PDB entry 9BNF | electron microscopy, 3.33 A resolution | chains A and B of the 6 polymer chains in the assembly

== Chain A ==
Molecule: Collagen alpha-1(XVIII) chain, Processed angiotensin-converting enzyme 2
Organism: Homo sapiens
UniProt: chimeric construct of P39060, Q9BYF1: residues -41 to 14 from P39060 (COIA1_HUMAN) positions 1442-1497 (UniProt number = residue number + 1483); residues 19-641 from Q9BYF1 positions 19-615 (offset varies)
Chain sequence (683 residues; row label = number of the first residue in the row; note: 26 numbers in that range are skipped by the numbering (no residue carries them; nothing is unmodelled there); numbers below 1 keep their minus sign (Met-67 is residue -67)):
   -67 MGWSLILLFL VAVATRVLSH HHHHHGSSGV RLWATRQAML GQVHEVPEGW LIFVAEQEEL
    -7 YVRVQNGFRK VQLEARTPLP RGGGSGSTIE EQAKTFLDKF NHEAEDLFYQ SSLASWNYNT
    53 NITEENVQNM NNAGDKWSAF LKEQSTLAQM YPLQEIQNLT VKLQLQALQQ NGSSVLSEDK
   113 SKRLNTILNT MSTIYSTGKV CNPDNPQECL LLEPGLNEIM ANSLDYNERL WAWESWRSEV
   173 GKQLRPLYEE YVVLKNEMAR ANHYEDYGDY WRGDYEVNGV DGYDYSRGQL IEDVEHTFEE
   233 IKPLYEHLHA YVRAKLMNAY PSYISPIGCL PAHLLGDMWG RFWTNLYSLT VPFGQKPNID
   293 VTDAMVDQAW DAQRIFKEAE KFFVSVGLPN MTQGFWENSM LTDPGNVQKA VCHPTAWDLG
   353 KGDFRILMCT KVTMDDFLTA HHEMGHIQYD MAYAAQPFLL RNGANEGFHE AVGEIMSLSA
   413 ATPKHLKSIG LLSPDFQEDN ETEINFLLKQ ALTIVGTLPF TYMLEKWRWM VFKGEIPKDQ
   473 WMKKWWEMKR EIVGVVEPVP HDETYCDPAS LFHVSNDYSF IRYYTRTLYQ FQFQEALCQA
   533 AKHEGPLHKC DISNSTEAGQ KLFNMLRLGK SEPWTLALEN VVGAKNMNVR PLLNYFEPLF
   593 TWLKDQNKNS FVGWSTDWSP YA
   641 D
Disordered / not traced: -67 to 18
Disulfides: Cys133-Cys141, Cys344-Cys361, Cys530-Cys542
Differences from the reference sequence: initiating methionine (-67); expression tag (-66 to -42); linker (15-18)
Curated features (UniProtKB/Swiss-Prot):
  - region (Interaction with SARS-CoV spike glycoprotein): Asp30 to Tyr41, Met82 to Pro84, Lys353 to Arg357
  - active site: Glu375 (Proton acceptor), His505 (Proton donor)
  - binding site (chloride): Arg169, Trp477, Lys481
  - binding site (substrate): Arg273, His345, Pro346, Tyr515
  - binding site (Zn(2+)): His374, His378, Glu402
  - glycosylation (N-linked (GlcNAc...) asparagine): Asn53, Asn90, Asn103, Asn322, Asn432, Asn546
From the paper describing this entry:
  - mutagenesis - N51C/V343C (55.9 +/- 0.06 degC): increased stability
  - mutagenesis - R273Q, H345F: abolished catalytic activity
  - mutagenesis - R273Q, H345F: unchanged binding to Spike glycoprotein (chain B)
  - mutagenesis - R273Q (Tm change 2.4 degC), H345F (Tm change 1.8 degC): decreased stability

== Chain B ==
Molecule: Spike glycoprotein
Organism: Severe acute respiratory syndrome coronavirus 2
Notes: fragment: extracellular portion
UniProt: P0DTC2 (SPIKE_SARS2); numbering as in UniProt (aligned over 1-1208)
Chain sequence (1288 residues; each row starts with the number of its first residue):
     1 MFVFLVLLPL VSSQCVNLTT RTQLPPAYTN SFTRGVYYPD KVFRSSVLHS TQDLFLPFFS
    61 NVTWFHAIHV SGTNGTKRFD NPVLPFNDGV YFASTEKSNI IRGWIFGTTL DSKTQSLLIV
   121 NNATNVVIKV CEFQFCNDPF LGVYYHKNNK SWMESEFRVY SSANNCTFEY VSQPFLMDLE
   181 GKQGNFKNLR EFVFKNIDGY FKIYSKHTPI NLVRDLPQGF SALEPLVDLP IGINITRFQT
   241 LLALHRSYLT PGDSSSGWTA GAAAYYVGYL QPRTFLLKYN ENGTITDAVD CALDPLSETK
   301 CTLKSFTVEK GIYQTSNFRV QPTESIVRFP NITNLCPFGE VFNATRFASV YAWNRKRISN
   361 CVADYSVLYN SASFSTFKCY GVSPTKLNDL CFTNVYADSF VIRGDEVRQI APGQTGKIAD
   421 YNYKLPDDFT GCVIAWNSNN LDSKVGGNYN YLYRLFRKSN LKPFERDIST EIYQAGSTPC
   481 NGVEGFNCYF PLQSYGFQPT NGVGYQPYRV VVLSFELLHA PATVCGPKKS TNLVKNKCVN
   541 FNFNGLTGTG VLTESNKKFL PFQQFGRDIA DTTDAVRDPQ TLEILDITPC SFGGVSVITP
   601 GTNTSNQVAV LYQDVNCTEV PVAIHADQLT PTWRVYSTGS NVFQTRAGCL IGAEHVNNSY
   661 ECDIPIGAGI CASYQTQTNS PGSASSVASQ SIIAYTMSLG AENSVAYSNN SIAIPTNFTI
   721 SVTTEILPVS MTKTSVDCTM YICGDSTECS NLLLQYGSFC TQLNRALTGI AVEQDKNTQE
   781 VFAQVKQIYK TPPIKDFGGF NFSQILPDPS KPSKRSPIED LLFNKVTLAD AGFIKQYGDC
   841 LGDIAARDLI CAQKFNGLTV LPPLLTDEMI AQYTSALLAG TITSGWTFGA GPALQIPFPM
   901 QMAYRFNGIG VTQNVLYENQ KLIANQFNSA IGKIQDSLSS TPSALGKLQD VVNQNAQALN
   961 TLVKQLSSNF GAISSVLNDI LSRLDPPEAE VQIDRLITGR LQSLQTYVTQ QLIRAAEIRA
  1021 SANLAATKMS ECVLGQSKRV DFCGKGYHLM SFPQSAPHGV VFLHVTYVPA QEKNFTTAPA
  1081 ICHDGKAHFP REGVFVSNGT HWFVTQRNFY EPQIITTDNT FVSGNCDVVI GIVNNTVYDP
  1141 LQPELDSFKE ELDKYFKNHT SPDVDLGDIS GINASVVNIQ KEIDRLNEVA KNLNESLIDL
  1201 QELGKYEQGS GYIPEAPRDG QAYVRKDGEW VLLSTFLGRS LEVLFQGPGH HHHHHHHSAW
  1261 SHPQFEKGGG SGGGGSGGSA WSHPQFEK
Disordered / not traced: 1-26, 70-79, 144-164, 173-185, 246-262, 623-635, 677-688, 828-853, 1145-1288
Disulfides: Cys131-Cys166, Cys291-Cys301, Cys336-Cys361, Cys379-Cys432, Cys391-Cys525, Cys480-Cys488, Cys617-Cys649, Cys662-Cys671, Cys738-Cys760, Cys743-Cys749, Cys1032-Cys1043, Cys1082-Cys1126
Covalently attached groups: N-acetylglucosamine (NAG) linked to Asn61, Asn122, Asn165, Asn234, Asn282, Asn331, Asn343, Asn616, Asn657, Asn709, Asn717, Asn801, Asn1074, Asn1098, Asn1134
Differences from the reference sequence: engineered mutation Gly682 (Arg in P0DTC2), Ser683 (Arg in P0DTC2), Ser685 (Arg in P0DTC2), Pro817 (Phe in P0DTC2), Pro892 (Ala in P0DTC2), Pro899 (Ala in P0DTC2), Pro942 (Ala in P0DTC2), Pro986 (Lys in P0DTC2), Pro987 (Val in P0DTC2); expression tag (1209-1288)
Curated features (UniProtKB/Swiss-Prot):
  - region: Asn280 to Cys301 (Putative superantigen), Arg403 to Asp405 (Integrin-binding motif), Asn448 to Phe456 (Immunodominant HLA epitope recognized by the CD8+), Pro681, Ala684 (Putative superantigen), Ser816 to Tyr837 (Fusion peptide 1), Lys835 to Phe855 (Fusion peptide 2), Asp1163 to Glu1202 (Heptad repeat 2)
  - site: Arg815, Ser816 (Cleavage)
  - glycosylation: Asn17 (N-linked (GlcNAc...) (complex) asparagine), Asn61 (N-linked (GlcNAc...) (hybrid) asparagine), Asn74 (N-linked (GlcNAc...) (complex) asparagine), Asn122 (N-linked (GlcNAc...) (hybrid) asparagine), Asn149 (N-linked (GlcNAc...) (complex) asparagine), Asn165 (N-linked (GlcNAc...) (complex) asparagine), Asn234 (N-linked (GlcNAc...) (high mannose) asparagine), Asn282 (N-linked (GlcNAc...) (complex) asparagine), Thr323 (O-linked (GalNAc) threonine), Ser325 (O-linked (HexNAc...) serine), Asn331 (N-linked (GlcNAc...) (complex) asparagine), Asn343 (N-linked (GlcNAc...) (complex) asparagine), Asn603 (N-linked (GlcNAc...) (hybrid) asparagine), Asn616 (N-linked (GlcNAc...) (complex) asparagine), Asn657 (N-linked (GlcNAc...) (complex) asparagine), Thr676 (O-linked (GlcNAc...) threonine), Thr678 (O-linked (GlcNAc...) threonine), Asn709 (N-linked (GlcNAc...) (high mannose) asparagine), Asn717 (N-linked (GlcNAc...) (hybrid) asparagine), Asn801 (N-linked (GlcNAc...) (hybrid) asparagine) and 6 more in UniProt
  - natural variant: Leu5 (L5F: In strain: Iota/B.1.526), Ser13 (S13I: In strain: Epsilon/B.1.427/B.1.429), Leu18 (L18F: In strain: Beta/B.1.351, Gamma/P.1 and 1 more), Thr19 (T19I: In strain: Omicron/BQ.1.1, Omicron/XBB.1.5 and 1 more; T19R: In strain: Delta/B.1.617.2, Omicron/BA.2 and 4 more), Thr20 (T20N: In strain: Gamma/P.1), Leu24 to Ala27 (sequence variant, change not given here; In strain: Omicron/BA.2, Omicron/BA.2.12.1 and 6 more), Pro26 (P26S: In strain: Gamma/P.1), Gln52 (Q52H: In strain: Omicron/EG.5.1), Ala67 (A67V: In strain: Eta/B.1.525, Omicron/BA.1), His69 to Val70 (deletion: In strain: Alpha/B.1.1.7, Eta/B.1.525 and 5 more), Gly75 (G75V: In strain: Lambda/C.37), Thr76 (T76I: In strain: Lambda/C.37), 82 further natural variant entries in UniProt
  - mutagenesis: His69 to Val70 (Increased incorporation of cleaved spike into virions), Asn121 (N121Q: Partial loss of biliverdin affinity), Arg190 (R190K: Partial loss of biliverdin affinity), Asn234 (N234Q: Increased resistance to neutralizing antibodies), Asn331 (N331Q: Reduced viral infectivity), Asn343 (N343Q: Reduced viral infectivity), Leu452 (L452R: Increased resistance to neutralizing antibodies. Decreases HLA binding to NF9 epitope. Increased binding affinity to human ACE2), Tyr453 (Y453F: Decreased HLA binding to NF9 epitope. Increased binding affinity to human ACE2), Ala475 (A475V: Increased resistance to neutralizing antibodies), Val483 (V483A: Increased resistance to neutralizing antibodies), Glu484 (E484D: Increased replication in human TMEM106B overexpressing cells), Phe490 (F490L: Increased resistance to neutralizing antibodies and human covalescent sera neutralization), 12 further mutagenesis entries in UniProt

== How chain A and chain B interact ==
Residue-residue contacts - 36 pairs, chain A then chain B:
  Gln24(A) with Tyr473(B); Ala475(B), hydrogen bond (side chain-backbone)
  Thr27(A) with Phe456(B)
  Asp30(A) with Leu455(B)
  Lys31(A) with Leu455(B); Phe456(B); Tyr489(B)
  His34(A) with Tyr453(B), hydrogen bond; Leu455(B)
  Asp38(A) with Tyr449(B), hydrogen bond
  Tyr41(A) with Gly446(B), hydrogen bond (side chain-backbone); Gly447(B); Tyr449(B); Gln498(B)
  Gln42(A) with Gly446(B), hydrogen bond (side chain-backbone); Tyr449(B), hydrogen bond
  Leu79(A) with Phe486(B), hydrophobic
  Thr324(A) with Thr500(B); Asn501(B)
  Gly326(A) with Pro499(B); Thr500(B)
  Phe327(A) with Thr500(B)
  Glu329(A) with Pro499(B)
  Asn330(A) with Val445(B); Pro499(B); Thr500(B)
  Lys353(A) with Tyr449(B); Gly496(B); Gln498(B); Asn501(B); Tyr505(B), hydrogen bond
  Gly354(A) with Thr500(B), hydrogen bond (backbone-side chain); Asn501(B), hydrogen bond (backbone-backbone)
  Asp355(A) with Thr500(B), hydrogen bond
  Phe356(A) with Thr500(B)
  Arg357(A) with Val445(B)
Other interface residues (no listed pair), chain A (24 interface residues in all): Phe28, Leu45, Met82, Tyr83, Gln325
Other interface residues (no listed pair), chain B (19 interface residues in all): Asn487, Gln493

== Summary ==
Chain A and chain B form an interface of 24 and 19 residues respectively, with 10 hydrogen bonds. Among the
polar pairs are Gln24(A)-Ala475(B), His34(A)-Tyr453(B) and Asp38(A)-Tyr449(B). The paper reports that R273Q
and H345F of chain A abolish catalytic activity; R273Q and H345F of chain A reduce stability.
Here chain A is Collagen alpha-1(XVIII) chain, Processed angiotensin-converting enzyme 2 (Homo sapiens) and
chain B is Spike glycoprotein (Severe acute respiratory syndrome coronavirus 2). Entry 9BNF (SARS-CoV-2 spike
HexaPro protein in complex with T5A trimeric antagonist) was determined by electron microscopy (same
publication as 9BNB, 9BNC, 9BND, 9BNE and 9BNG).
